7FL2 - chains A and B; structure by X-ray diffraction, 1.58 A resolution.

# Chain A
Molecule: Pre-mRNA-splicing factor 8
Source organism: Saccharomyces cerevisiae S288C
UniProtKB: P33334 (PRP8_YEAST); numbering as in UniProt (aligned over 1836-2090)
Chain sequence (258 residues; row label = number of the first residue in the row):
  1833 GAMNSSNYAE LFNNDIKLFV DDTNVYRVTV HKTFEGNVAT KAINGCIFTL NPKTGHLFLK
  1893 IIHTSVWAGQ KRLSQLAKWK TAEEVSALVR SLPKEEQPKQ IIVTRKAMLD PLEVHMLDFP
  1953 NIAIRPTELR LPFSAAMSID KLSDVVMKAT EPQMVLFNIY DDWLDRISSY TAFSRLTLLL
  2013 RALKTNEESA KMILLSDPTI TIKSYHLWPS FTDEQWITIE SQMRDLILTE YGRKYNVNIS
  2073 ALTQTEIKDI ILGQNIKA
Unresolved in the structure: 2070-2090
Sequence notes: expression tag (1833-1835)

# Chain B
Molecule: A1 cistron-splicing factor AAR2
Source organism: Saccharomyces cerevisiae S288C
UniProtKB: P32357 (AAR2_YEAST); aligned to UniProt positions 1-317 over residues 1-317
Chain sequence (308 residues; each row starts with the number of its first residue; note: 13 numbers in that range are skipped by the numbering (no residue carries them; nothing is unmodelled there); numbers below 1 keep their minus sign (Gly-3 is residue -3)):
    -3 GAMAMNTVPF TSAPIEVTIG IDQYSFNVKE NQPFHGIKDI PIGHVHVIHF QHADNSSMRY
    57 GYWFDCRMGN FYIQYDPKDG LYKMMEERDG AKFENIVHNF KERQMMVSYP KIDEDDTWYN
   117 LTEFVQMDKI RKIVRKDENQ FSYVDSSMTT VQENEL
   166 SSSSSDPAHS LNYTVINFKS REAIRPGHEM EDFLDKSYYL NTVMLQGIFK NSSNYFGELQ
   226 FAFLNAMFFG NYGSSLQWHA MIELICSSAT VPKHMLDKLD EILYYQIKTL PEQYSDILLN
   286 ERVWNICLYS SFQKNSLHNT EKIMENKYPE LL
Unresolved in the structure: -3 to 0, 166-169
Sequence notes: expression tag (-3 to 0); conflict Ser166 (Leu153 in P32357), Ser167 (Lys154 in P32357), Ser170 (Asp in P32357)
Small-molecule neighbours: (2E)-2-cyano-3-(thiophen-3-yl)prop-2-enamide (UYR): Pro5, Phe6, Thr7, Tyr68, Gln70, Glu83, Lys88, Phe89, Ile92, Phe96

# Chain A / chain B interface
Pairs across the interface - 17 pairs, chain A then chain B:
  Gln1907(A) - Met195(B)
  Gln1907(A) - Leu199(B)
  Leu1908(A) - Met195(B)  hydrophobic
  Trp1911(A) - Glu194(B)
  Trp1911(A) - Met195(B)
  Trp1911(A) - Phe198(B)  hydrophobic
  Asp1942(A) - Lys184(B)  salt bridge
  Asp1942(A) - Phe198(B)
  Glu1945(A) - Lys184(B)  salt bridge
  Val1946(A) - Ile189(B)  hydrophobic
  Val1946(A) - Glu194(B)
  Val1946(A) - Phe198(B)  hydrophobic
  His1947(A) - Glu194(B)
  Leu1949(A) - Lys184(B)
  Leu1949(A) - Ser185(B)
  Leu1949(A) - Arg186(B)
  Asp1950(A) - Arg186(B)  salt bridge

# In short
9 residues of chain A face 8 of chain B across their interface; the contacts include 3 salt bridges. Polar
contacts include Asp1942(A)-Lys184(B), Glu1945(A)-Lys184(B) and Asp1950(A)-Arg186(B). Bound to chain B:
(2E)-2-cyano-3-(thiophen-3-yl)prop-2-enamide.
Chain A is Pre-mRNA-splicing factor 8 and chain B is A1 cistron-splicing factor AAR2, both from Saccharomyces
cerevisiae S288C; the structure, PanDDA analysis group deposition -- Aar2/RNaseH in complex with fragment
P04H05 from the F2X-Universal Library, was determined by X-ray diffraction, deposited together with 5ST0,
5ST1, 5ST2, 5ST3, 5ST4, 5ST5 and 248 further entries.
